PDB entry 4ZLK | X-ray diffraction, 2.50 A resolution | chains A and B

Chain A:
Protein: Unconventional myosin-Va
Organism: Mus musculus
UniProtKB: Q99104 (MYO5A_MOUSE); numbering as in UniProt (aligned over 1-791)
Sequence (839 residues; row label = number of the first residue in the row; numbers below 1 keep their minus sign (Met-47 is residue -47)):
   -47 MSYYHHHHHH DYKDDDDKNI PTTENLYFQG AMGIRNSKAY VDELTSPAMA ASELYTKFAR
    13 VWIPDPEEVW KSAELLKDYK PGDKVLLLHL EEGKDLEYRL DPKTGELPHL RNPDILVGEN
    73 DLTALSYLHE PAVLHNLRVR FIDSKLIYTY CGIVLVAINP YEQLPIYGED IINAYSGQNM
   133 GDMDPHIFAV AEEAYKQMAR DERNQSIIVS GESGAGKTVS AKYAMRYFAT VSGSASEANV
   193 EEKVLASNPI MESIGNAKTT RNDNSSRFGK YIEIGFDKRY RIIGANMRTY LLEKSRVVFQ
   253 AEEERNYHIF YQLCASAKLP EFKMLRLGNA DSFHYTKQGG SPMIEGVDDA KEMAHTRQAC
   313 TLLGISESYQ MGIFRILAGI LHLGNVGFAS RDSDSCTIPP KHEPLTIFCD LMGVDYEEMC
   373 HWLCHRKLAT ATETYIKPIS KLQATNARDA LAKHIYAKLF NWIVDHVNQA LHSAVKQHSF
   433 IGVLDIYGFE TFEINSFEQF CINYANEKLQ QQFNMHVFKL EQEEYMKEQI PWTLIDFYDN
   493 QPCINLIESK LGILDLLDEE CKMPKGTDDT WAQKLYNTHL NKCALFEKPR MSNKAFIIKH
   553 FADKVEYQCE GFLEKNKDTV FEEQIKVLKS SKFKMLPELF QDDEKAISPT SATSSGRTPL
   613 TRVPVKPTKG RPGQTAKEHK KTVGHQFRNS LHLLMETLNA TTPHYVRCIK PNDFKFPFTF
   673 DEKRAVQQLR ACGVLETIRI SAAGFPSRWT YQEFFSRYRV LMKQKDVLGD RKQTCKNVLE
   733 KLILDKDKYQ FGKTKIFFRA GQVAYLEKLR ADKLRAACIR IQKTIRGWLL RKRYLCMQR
Disordered / not traced: -47 to 3, 44-45, 53-56, 185-190, 382-383, 485-486, 594-628, 788-791
Sequence notes: expression tag (-47 to 0)

Chain B:
Protein: Calmodulin
Organism: Mus musculus
UniProtKB: P62204 (CALM_MOUSE); residues 0-148 here correspond to UniProt positions 1-149 (UniProt number = residue number + 1)
Sequence (149 residues; row label = number of the first residue in the row; numbering starts at 0):
     0 MADQLTEEQI AEFKEAFSLF DKDGDGTITT KELGTVMRSL GQNPTEAELQ DMINEVDADG
    60 NGTIDFPEFL TMMARKMKDT DSEEEIREAF RVFDKDGNGY ISAAELRHVM TNLGEKLTDE
   120 EVDEMIREAD IDGDGQVNYE EFVQMMTAK
Disordered / not traced: 0-6, 74-80, 147-148
Bound ions: Ca2+ site 1: Asp20, Asp22, Asp24, Thr26, Glu31; Ca2+ site 2: Asp56, Asp58, Thr62, Glu67; Ca2+ site 3: Asp93, Asp95, Asn97, Tyr99, Glu104; Ca2+ site 4: Asp129, Asp131, Asp133, Gln135, Glu140

Interface between chain A and chain B:
Pairs across the interface (45):
  Arg711(A) with Glu119(B), salt bridge
  Val712(A) with Thr117(B); Glu119(B)
  Leu766(A) with Glu120(B); Glu123(B)
  Ala769(A) with Glu120(B)
  Cys770(A) with Glu123(B); Met124(B); Glu127(B), hydrogen bond
  Arg772(A) with Glu114(B), salt bridge; Lys115(B), hydrogen bond (side chain-backbone); Leu116(B); Glu120(B), salt bridge
  Ile773(A) with Met109(B), hydrophobic; Leu116(B), hydrophobic; Met124(B), hydrophobic
  Gln774(A) with Met144(B), hydrogen bond (side chain-backbone)
  Thr776(A) with Met109(B); Glu114(B)
  Ile777(A) with Phe92(B), hydrophobic; Met109(B), hydrophobic; Met145(B), hydrophobic
  Gly779(A) with Leu18(B)
  Trp780(A) with Leu39(B); Val91(B), hydrophobic; Phe92(B), hydrophobic; Leu112(B)
  Leu781(A) with Glu84(B); Ala88(B), hydrophobic
  Leu782(A) with Leu18(B), hydrophobic
  Arg783(A) with Lys21(B); Val35(B); Leu39(B)
  Lys784(A) with Leu39(B); Glu87(B), salt bridge; Val91(B)
  Arg785(A) with Glu11(B), salt bridge; Ser81(B); Glu84(B), salt bridge
  Tyr786(A) with Phe12(B); Ala15(B), hydrophobic; Phe68(B), hydrophobic; Met72(B), hydrophobic
  Leu787(A) with Met36(B), hydrophobic; Leu39(B), hydrophobic
Interface residues without a listed pair, chain A (20 interface residues in all): Arg778
Interface residues without a listed pair, chain B (33 interface residues in all): Phe19, Leu32, Met51, Ile85

Summary:
The interface between chain A and chain B involves 20 residues on one side and 33 on the other; the contacts
include 3 hydrogen bonds and 6 salt bridges. Polar pairs include Arg711(A)-Glu119(B), Arg772(A)-Glu114(B) and
Arg772(A)-Glu120(B).
Here chain A is Unconventional myosin-Va and chain B is Calmodulin, both from Mus musculus. Entry 4ZLK
(Crystal structure of mouse myosin-5a in complex with calcium-bound calmodulin) was determined by X-ray
diffraction.
